6E4Y - chains H and P of the 3 polymer chains in the assembly; structure by X-ray diffraction, 2.24 A resolution.

[Chain H]
Name: 6E2 heavy chain
Organism: Mus musculus
Notes: fragment: Fab
Amino-acid sequence (224 residues; row label = number of the first residue in the row; note: 3 numbers in that range are skipped by the numbering (no residue carries them; nothing is unmodelled there); a row labelled like 52A-52C holds insertion residues (52A, then the next letters in order)):
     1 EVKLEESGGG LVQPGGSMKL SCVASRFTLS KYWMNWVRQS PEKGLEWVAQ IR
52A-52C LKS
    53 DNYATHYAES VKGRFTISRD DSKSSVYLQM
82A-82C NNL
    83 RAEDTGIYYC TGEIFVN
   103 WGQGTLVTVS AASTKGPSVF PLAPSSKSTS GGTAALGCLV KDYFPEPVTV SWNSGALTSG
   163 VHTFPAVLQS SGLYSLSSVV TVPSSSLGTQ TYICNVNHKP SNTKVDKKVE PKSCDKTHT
Unresolved in the structure: 127-133, 215-221
Modified residues: His58 (N1-phosphonohistidine; NEP)
Disulfide bonds: Cys22-Cys92, Cys140-Cys196
Ion coordination: Zn2+ site 1: Asp53 (shared with 1 residue of chain L; Glu48(P) of chain P); Zn2+ site 2: His164 (shared with 2 residues of chain L)

[Chain P]
Name: Proprotein convertase subtilisin/kexin type 9
Reference sequence: Q8NBP7 (PCSK9_HUMAN); residues 32-53 here = UniProt positions 32-53
Amino-acid sequence (22 residues; each row starts with the number of its first residue):
    32 EDEDGDYEEL VLALRSEEDG LA
Unresolved in the structure: 32-34, 49-53
Ion coordination: Zn2+ site 1 near Glu40 (its only coordinating residue here); Zn2+ site 2: Glu48 (shared with Asp53(H) of chain H; 1 residue of chain L)

[How chain H and chain P interact]
Residue-residue contacts (20; chain H residue first):
  Phe27(H) with Tyr38(P)
  Lys31(H) with Glu39(P), salt bridge; Arg46(P), hydrogen bond (backbone-side chain)
  Tyr32(H) with Tyr38(P); Glu39(P); Val42(P), hydrophobic
  Trp33(H) with Arg46(P); Ser47(P); Glu48(P)
  Arg52(H) with Glu48(P), salt bridge
  Leu52A(H) with Arg46(P)
  Asp53(H) with Glu48(P)
  Glu95(H) with Tyr38(P); Val42(P); Arg46(P), salt bridge
  Ile96(H) with Tyr38(P), hydrophobic; Leu41(P), hydrophobic; Val42(P), hydrophobic; Leu45(P), hydrophobic
  Asn99(H) with Tyr38(P)
Also at the interface, not in a pair above, chain H (12 interface residues in all): Gly94, Val98

[In short]
12 residues of chain H face 8 of chain P across their interface; the contacts include 1 hydrogen bond and 3
salt bridges. Polar contacts include Lys31(H)-Glu39(P), Arg52(H)-Glu48(P) and Glu95(H)-Arg46(P). The Zn2+ site
2 is built by Asp53(H) and Glu48(P).
Here chain H is 6E2 heavy chain (Mus musculus) and chain P is Proprotein convertase subtilisin/kexin type 9.
Entry 6E4Y (Anti-PCSK9 fab 6E2 bound to the N-terminal peptide from PCSK9, unmodified) was determined by X-ray
diffraction, deposited together with 6E4Z and 6MV5.
